PDB entry 7XR2 | electron microscopy, 3.10 A resolution | chains A and b of the 17 polymer chains in the assembly

== Chain A ==
Name: VP3
From: Scylla serrata reovirus SZ-2007
Reference sequence: E9LEU6 (E9LEU6_9REOV); residue numbers follow UniProt; this construct covers 1-854
Sequence (854 residues; row label = number of the first residue in the row):
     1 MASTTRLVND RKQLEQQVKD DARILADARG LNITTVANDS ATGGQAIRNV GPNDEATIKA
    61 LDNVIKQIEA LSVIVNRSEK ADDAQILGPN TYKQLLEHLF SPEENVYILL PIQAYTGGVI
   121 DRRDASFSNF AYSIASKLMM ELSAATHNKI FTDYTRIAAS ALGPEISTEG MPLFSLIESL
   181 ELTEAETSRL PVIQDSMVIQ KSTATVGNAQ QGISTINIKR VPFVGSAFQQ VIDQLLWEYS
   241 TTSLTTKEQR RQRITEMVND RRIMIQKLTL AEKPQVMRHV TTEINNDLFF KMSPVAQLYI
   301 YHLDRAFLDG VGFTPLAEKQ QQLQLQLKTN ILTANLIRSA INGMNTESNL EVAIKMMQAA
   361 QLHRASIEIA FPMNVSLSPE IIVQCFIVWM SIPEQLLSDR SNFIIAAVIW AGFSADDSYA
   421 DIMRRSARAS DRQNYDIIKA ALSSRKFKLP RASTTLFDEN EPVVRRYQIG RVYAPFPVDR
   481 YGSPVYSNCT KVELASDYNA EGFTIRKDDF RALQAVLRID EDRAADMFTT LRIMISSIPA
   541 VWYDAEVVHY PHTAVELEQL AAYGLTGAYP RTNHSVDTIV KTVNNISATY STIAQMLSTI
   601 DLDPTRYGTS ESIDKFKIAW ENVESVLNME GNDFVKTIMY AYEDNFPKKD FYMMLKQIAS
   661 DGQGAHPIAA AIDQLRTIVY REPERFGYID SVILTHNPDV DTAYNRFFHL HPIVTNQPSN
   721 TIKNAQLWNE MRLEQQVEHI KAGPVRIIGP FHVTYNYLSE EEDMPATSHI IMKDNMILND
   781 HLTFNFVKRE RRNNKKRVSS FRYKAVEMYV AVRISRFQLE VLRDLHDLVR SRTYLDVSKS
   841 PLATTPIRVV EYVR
Unresolved in the structure: 1-60

== Chain b ==
Name: VP12
From: Scylla serrata reovirus SZ-2007
Reference sequence: G9BDA8 (G9BDA8_9REOV); numbering as in UniProt (aligned over 1-274)
Sequence (274 residues; each row starts with the number of its first residue):
     1 MNLEINNFAP AISSIGSQLC SLSAQKLLTC RKQYGNGAKS FEEFYAEIGG IIGMMGINSQ
    61 TPSGIREAIY RLYQSAFLFG DIFPESFGIQ NTQNIKPPPG FTAPAKKLEV VLPQGGAFDL
   121 IYNNGEIRVT TTRNVQAGDL VCTVTFPIQG SVIATRNCHV NEIGGQLTTT RPEIIASVPM
   181 PARTVIVASF DAIEIGYGEG DDLFAIGIAI LSNRFNGQIT PMSRHNYMTQ MFANLPANMS
   241 ERDSSAVLHF AQAAPVVLGM MERLTGAPKW VLDY
From the paper describing this entry:
  - self-association interface (contacts with another copy of this molecule); pairs are residue here / residue on that copy: S223-G164 (hydrogen bond), N226-G164 (hydrogen bond)

== Interface between chain A and chain b ==
Residue-residue contacts - 21 pairs, chain A then chain b:
  L602(A) with G53(b)
  P604(A) with L22(b); I51(b), hydrophobic
  G608(A) with I52(b)
  T609(A) with K26(b), hydrogen bond; I48(b), hydrogen bond (side chain-backbone); G50(b); I52(b)
  S610(A) with K26(b), hydrogen bond; C30(b), hydrogen bond; Q33(b), hydrogen bond; I48(b)
  M653(A) with I52(b), hydrophobic; Q60(b)
  Q657(A) with I57(b); Q60(b)
  S660(A) with I52(b); G53(b); M54(b), hydrogen bond (side chain-backbone); M55(b)
  D661(A) with I57(b)
Also at the interface, not in a pair above, chain A (11 interface residues in all): T605, G662
Also at the interface, not in a pair above, chain b (15 interface residues in all): G49, N58

== In short ==
Chain A and chain b form an interface of 11 and 15 residues respectively, with 6 hydrogen bonds. Polar
contacts include T609(A)-K26(b), T609(A)-I48(b) and S610(A)-K26(b). The paper reports a self-association
interface involving S223(b) and N226(b).
Here chain A is VP3 and chain b is VP12, both from Scylla serrata reovirus SZ-2007. Entry 7XR2 (3.1 Angstrom
cryoEM icosahedral reconstruction of mud crab reovirus) was determined by electron microscopy together with
7XR3 from the same study.
